6UQG - chains A and B of the 4 polymer chains in the assembly; structure by electron microscopy, 3.54 A resolution.

[Chain A (and B)]
Protein: Potassium/sodium hyperpolarization-activated cyclic nucleotide-gated channel 1
Source organism: Homo sapiens
Notes: chain B of this document is another copy of the same molecule, construct and numbering; everything in this record applies to it too
UniProt: O60741 (HCN1_HUMAN); numbering as in UniProt; present here: 1-635, 866-890
Sequence (660 residues; each row starts with the number of its first residue; note: 230 numbers in that range are skipped by the numbering (no residue carries them; nothing is unmodelled there)):
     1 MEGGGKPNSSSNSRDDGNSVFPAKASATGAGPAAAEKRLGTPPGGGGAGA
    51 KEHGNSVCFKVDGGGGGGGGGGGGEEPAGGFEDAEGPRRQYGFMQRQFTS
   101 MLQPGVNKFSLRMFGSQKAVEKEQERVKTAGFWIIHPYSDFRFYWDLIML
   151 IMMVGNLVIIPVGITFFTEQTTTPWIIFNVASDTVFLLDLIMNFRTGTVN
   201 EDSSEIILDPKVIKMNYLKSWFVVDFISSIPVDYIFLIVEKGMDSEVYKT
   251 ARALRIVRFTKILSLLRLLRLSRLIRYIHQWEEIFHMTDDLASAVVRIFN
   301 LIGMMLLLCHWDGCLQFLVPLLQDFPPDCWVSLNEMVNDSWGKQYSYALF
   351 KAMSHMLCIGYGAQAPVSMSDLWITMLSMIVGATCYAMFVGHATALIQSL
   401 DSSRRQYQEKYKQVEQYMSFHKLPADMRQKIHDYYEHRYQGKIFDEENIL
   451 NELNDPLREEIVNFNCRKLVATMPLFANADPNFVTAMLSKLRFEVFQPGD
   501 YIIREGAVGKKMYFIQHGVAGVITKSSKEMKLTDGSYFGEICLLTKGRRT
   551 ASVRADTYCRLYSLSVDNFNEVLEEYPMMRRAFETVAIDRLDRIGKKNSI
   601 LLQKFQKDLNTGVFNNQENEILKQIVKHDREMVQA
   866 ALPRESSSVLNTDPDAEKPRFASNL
Unresolved in the structure: 1-93, 201-202, 243-252, 866-890
Differences from the reference sequence: engineered mutation Asp289 (Tyr in O60741)
Curated features (UniProtKB/Swiss-Prot):
  - motif: Cys358 to Gly362 (Selectivity filter)
  - binding site (3',5'-cyclic AMP): Gly539, Glu540, Cys542, Arg549, Thr550, Arg590, Arg593
  - glycosylation: Asn338 (N-linked (GlcNAc...) asparagine)
Small-molecule neighbours: adenosine-3',5'-cyclic-monophosphate (CMP): Ile503, Val522, Met530, Leu532, Tyr537, Phe538, Gly539, Glu540, Ile541, Cys542, Arg548, Arg549, Thr550, Ala551, Val553, Arg590, Arg593, Ile594, Val633

[Interface between chain A and chain B]
Contacting residue pairs (84):
  Ile298(A) - Met388(B)  hydrophobic
  Ile302(A) - Thr384(B)
  Lys343(A) - Val367(B)
  Lys343(A) - Met369(B)
  Ser346(A) - Met369(B)  hydrogen bond
  Ser346(A) - Leu372(B)
  Ser346(A) - Trp373(B)  hydrogen bond
  Tyr347(A) - Ala365(B)
  Tyr347(A) - Pro366(B)
  Tyr347(A) - Leu372(B)
  Leu349(A) - Trp373(B)  hydrophobic
  Leu349(A) - Met376(B)  hydrophobic
  Phe350(A) - Tyr361(B)  hydrophobic
  Phe350(A) - Pro366(B)  hydrophobic
  Phe350(A) - Leu372(B)  hydrophobic
  Phe350(A) - Thr375(B)
  Phe350(A) - Met376(B)  hydrophobic
  Met353(A) - Met376(B)
  Met353(A) - Met379(B)
  Met353(A) - Ile380(B)  hydrophobic
  Ser354(A) - Tyr361(B)  hydrogen bond
  Ser354(A) - Met379(B)
  Leu357(A) - Cys358(B)  hydrogen bond (backbone-side chain)
  Leu357(A) - Met379(B)
  Leu357(A) - Ala383(B)  hydrophobic
  Cys358(A) - Cys358(B)
  Ile359(A) - Cys358(B)
  Ile359(A) - Ile359(B)
  Ile359(A) - Gly360(B)
  Ile359(A) - Met379(B)  hydrophobic
  Gly360(A) - Tyr361(B)
  Tyr361(A) - Tyr361(B)
  Gly362(A) - Ala365(B)
  Tyr386(A) - Ala383(B)  hydrogen bond (side chain-backbone)
  Tyr386(A) - Tyr386(B)
  Tyr386(A) - Ala387(B)
  Phe389(A) - Ala387(B)  hydrophobic
  Val390(A) - Ala387(B)  hydrophobic
  Val390(A) - Val390(B)  hydrophobic
  Thr394(A) - Gly391(B)
  Thr394(A) - Thr394(B)
  Ile397(A) - Met388(B)
  Ile397(A) - Gly391(B)
  Ile397(A) - His392(B)
  Ile397(A) - Ala395(B)  hydrophobic
  Gln398(A) - Gln398(B)  hydrogen bond
  Gln408(A) - Asp289(B)
  Gln408(A) - Asp290(B)
  Glu409(A) - Ser402(B)  hydrogen bond
  Lys410(A) - Glu452(B)  salt bridge
  Lys412(A) - Asp290(B)
  Gln416(A) - Ser403(B)  hydrogen bond
  Gln416(A) - Lys442(B)
  Gln416(A) - Ile443(B)  hydrogen bond (side chain-backbone)
  Tyr417(A) - Phe444(B)  hydrophobic
  Tyr417(A) - Leu450(B)
  Tyr417(A) - Ile461(B)
  Ser419(A) - Lys442(B)  hydrogen bond
  Phe420(A) - Arg438(B)
  Phe420(A) - Lys442(B)
  Phe420(A) - Phe444(B)  hydrophobic
  His421(A) - Glu446(B)  salt bridge
  His421(A) - Asn465(B)  hydrogen bond
  Lys422(A) - Phe464(B)
  Leu423(A) - Phe464(B)  hydrophobic
  Pro424(A) - Phe464(B)
  Met427(A) - Glu460(B)
  Ile431(A) - Leu457(B)  hydrophobic
  Tyr434(A) - Glu452(B)  hydrogen bond (side chain-backbone)
  Tyr434(A) - Leu453(B)  hydrophobic
  Tyr434(A) - Asn454(B)
  Tyr434(A) - Leu457(B)  hydrophobic
  Tyr435(A) - Ile449(B)
  Tyr435(A) - Glu452(B)  hydrogen bond
  Tyr435(A) - Leu453(B)
  Tyr439(A) - Glu452(B)
  Gln440(A) - Arg112(B)
  Val495(A) - Asn454(B)  hydrogen bond (backbone-side chain)
  Asp500(A) - Pro456(B)
  Tyr501(A) - Pro456(B)
  His517(A) - Ser116(B)
  Arg548(A) - Tyr576(B)
  Tyr558(A) - Ser116(B)
  Arg560(A) - Gly115(B)
Also at the interface, not in a pair above, chain A (57 interface residues in all): Leu306, Gly342, Ala393, Arg404, Gln413, Val414, His437, Arg492, Phe496, Arg504, Glu505
Also at the interface, not in a pair above, chain B (63 interface residues in all): Met113, Met287, His355, Gln364, Ser399, Arg405, Gln406, Tyr439, Gln440, Asp445, Asn451, Glu459, Asn482, Glu575

[In short]
The interface between chain A and chain B involves 57 residues on one side and 63 on the other, with 14
hydrogen bonds and 2 salt bridges. Polar contacts include Lys410(A)-Glu452(B), His421(A)-Glu446(B) and
Ser346(A)-Met369(B). Chain A binds adenosine-3',5'-cyclic-monophosphate.
Chain A and chain B are both Potassium/sodium hyperpolarization-activated cyclic nucleotide-gated channel 1
(Homo sapiens); the structure, Human HCN1 channel Y289D mutant, was determined by electron microscopy (same
publication as 6UQF).
